PDB entry 6I4Y | X-ray diffraction, 2.91 A resolution | chains A and B

Chain A:
Name: Maltose transport system, substrate-binding protein, TP53-regulated inhibitor of apoptosis 1
From: Escherichia coli
UniProtKB: chimeric construct of A0A376KDN7, O43715: residues 1-367 from A0A376KDN7 (A0A376KDN7_ECOLX) positions 27-393 (UniProt number = residue number + 26); residues 373-445 from O43715 positions 4-76 (UniProt number = residue number - 369)
Sequence (446 residues; row label = number of the first residue in the row; numbering starts at 0):
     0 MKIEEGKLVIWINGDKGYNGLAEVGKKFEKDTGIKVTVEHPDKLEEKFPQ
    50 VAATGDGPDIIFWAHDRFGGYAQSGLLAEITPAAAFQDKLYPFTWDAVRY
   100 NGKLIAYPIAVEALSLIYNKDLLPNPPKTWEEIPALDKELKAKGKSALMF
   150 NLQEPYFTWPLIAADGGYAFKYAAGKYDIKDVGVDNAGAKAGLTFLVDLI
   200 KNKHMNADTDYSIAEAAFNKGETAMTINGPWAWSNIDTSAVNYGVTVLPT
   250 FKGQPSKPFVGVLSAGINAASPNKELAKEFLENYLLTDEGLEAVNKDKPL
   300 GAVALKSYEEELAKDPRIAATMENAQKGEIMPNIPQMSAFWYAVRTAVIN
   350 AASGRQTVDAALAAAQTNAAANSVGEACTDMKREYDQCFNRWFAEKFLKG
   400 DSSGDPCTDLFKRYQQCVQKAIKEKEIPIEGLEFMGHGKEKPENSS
Unresolved in the structure: 0, 430-445
Sequence notes: initiating methionine (0); conflict Ala82 (Asp108 in A0A376KDN7), Ala83 (Lys109 in A0A376KDN7), Ala172 (Glu198 in A0A376KDN7), Ala173 (Asn199 in A0A376KDN7), Ala239 (Lys265 in A0A376KDN7), Ala362 (Lys388 in A0A376KDN7), Ala363 (Asp389 in A0A376KDN7), Asn367 (Arg393 in A0A376KDN7); linker (368-372)
Swiss-Prot annotation at these positions:
  - motif: Cys377 to Cys387 (Cx9C motif 1), Cys406 to Cys416 (Cx9C motif 2)
  - site (Important for interaction with PRELID3A): Phe396, Phe410
Disulfide bonds: Cys377-Cys416, Cys387-Cys406

Chain B:
Name: PRELI domain containing protein 3B
From: Homo sapiens
UniProtKB: Q9Y3B1 (PLD3B_HUMAN); residue numbers follow UniProt; this construct covers 1-194
Sequence (207 residues; each row starts with the number of its first residue; numbers below 1 keep their minus sign (Met-12 is residue -12)):
   -12 MAHHHHHHVDDDKMKIWTSEHVFDHPWETVTTAAMQKYPNPMNPSVVGVD
    38 VLDRHIDPSGKLHSHRLLSTEWGLPSIVKSLIGAARTKTYVQEHSVVDPV
    88 EKTMELKSTNISFTNMVSVDERLIYKPHPQDPEKTVLTQEAIITVKGVSL
   138 SSYLEGLMASTISSNASKGREAMEWVIHKLNAEIEELTASARGTIRTPMA
   188 AAAFAEK
Unresolved in the structure: -12 to -2, 172-194
Sequence notes: initiating methionine (-12); expression tag (-11 to 0)
Swiss-Prot annotation at these positions:
  - modified residue (Phosphoserine): Ser46, Ser51

Chain A / chain B interface:
Contacting residue pairs (56; chain A residue first):
  Ala173(A) with Lys66(B)
  Lys175(A) with Lys66(B)
  Ile178(A) with Val34(B), hydrophobic; Glu58(B)
  Lys179(A) with Pro31(B); Glu58(B); Gly60(B)
  Thr366(A) with Pro26(B); Pro28(B)
  Ala369(A) with Pro26(B); Val34(B)
  Ala370(A) with Pro26(B)
  Asn371(A) with Val34(B), hydrogen bond (side chain-backbone); Gly35(B); Val36(B)
  Ser372(A) with Asp37(B), hydrogen bond
  Val373(A) with Asp37(B), hydrogen bond (backbone-side chain)
  Gly374(A) with Asp37(B)
  Lys381(A) with Val36(B), hydrogen bond (side chain-backbone); Asp37(B)
  Tyr384(A) with Arg41(B)
  Phe388(A) with Arg41(B); Leu49(B), hydrophobic
  Asn389(A) with Gln23(B), hydrogen bond
  Trp391(A) with Ile43(B), hydrophobic
  Phe392(A) with Thr18(B); Thr19(B); Met22(B), hydrophobic; Leu49(B), hydrophobic
  Phe396(A) with Ile43(B), hydrophobic; Gly47(B); Leu49(B), hydrophobic; Pro86(B), hydrophobic
  Leu397(A) with Trp14(B), hydrophobic; Glu15(B); Thr19(B)
  Ser401(A) with Ile43(B)
  Gly403(A) with Ile43(B)
  Asp404(A) with Arg41(B); His42(B), salt bridge; Ile43(B), hydrogen bond (side chain-backbone)
  Phe410(A) with Val38(B); Leu39(B); Asp40(B)
  Tyr413(A) with Asp37(B), hydrogen bond; Val38(B)
  Gln414(A) with Leu39(B), hydrogen bond (side chain-backbone); Asp40(B), hydrogen bond
  Val417(A) with Asp37(B)
  Ile421(A) with Leu39(B), hydrophobic
  Ile426(A) with Tyr77(B); Ile98(B), hydrophobic
  Pro427(A) with Ile98(B)
  Ile428(A) with Gln79(B); Ile98(B), hydrophobic
  Glu429(A) with Gln79(B)
Other interface residues (no listed pair), chain A (35 interface residues in all): Ala172, Asp177, Pro405, Lys424
Other interface residues (no listed pair), chain B (34 interface residues in all): Ser32, Leu54, Ser56, Trp59, Pro62, Val84

Summary:
The interface between chain A and chain B involves 35 residues on one side and 34 on the other, with 9
hydrogen bonds and 1 salt bridge. Polar contacts include Asp404(A)-His42(B), Asn371(A)-Val34(B) and
Ser372(A)-Asp37(B).
Chain A is Maltose transport system, substrate-binding protein, TP53-regulated inhibitor of apoptosis 1
(Escherichia coli) and chain B is PRELI domain containing protein 3B (Homo sapiens); the structure, X-ray
structure of the human mitochondrial PRELID3b-TRIAP1 complex, was determined by X-ray diffraction together
with 6I3V and 6I3Y from the same study.
